PDB entry 6JHO | X-ray diffraction, 2.10 A resolution | chains A and C of the 4 polymer chains in the assembly

Chain A:
Name: Cag pathogenicity island protein (Cag6)
Organism: Helicobacter pylori 26695
Reference sequence: O25261 (O25261_HELPY); residues 2-199 here = UniProt positions 2-199
Amino-acid sequence (208 residues; row label = number of the first residue in the row; numbers below 1 keep their minus sign (Gly-8 is residue -8)):
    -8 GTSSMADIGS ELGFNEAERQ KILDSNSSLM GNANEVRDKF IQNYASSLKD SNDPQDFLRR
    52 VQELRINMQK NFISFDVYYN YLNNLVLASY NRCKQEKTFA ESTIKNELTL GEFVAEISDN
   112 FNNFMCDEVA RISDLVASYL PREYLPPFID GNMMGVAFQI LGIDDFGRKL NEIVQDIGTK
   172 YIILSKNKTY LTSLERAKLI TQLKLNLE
Disordered / not traced: -8 to -1
Construct notes: expression tag (-8 to 1)

Chain C:
Name: Cag pathogenicity island protein (Cag5)
Organism: Helicobacter pylori 26695
Reference sequence: O25260 (O25260_HELPY); residues 289-488 here = UniProt positions 289-488
Amino-acid sequence (210 residues; numbered 279 to 488; the number before each row is that of its first residue):
   279 GTSSMADIGS EPFSLKTHRF NPFAYVDFGN DVVLTEDILS QIDTRLKGHG MVASGGDFST
   339 QIFGLAKLVF PERPNEKDPF FSNQARNLFV INCNIYRDLM WTKKGLEFVK RKKIIMPETP
   399 TMFFIGSMAS GINLIDEDTN MEKVVSLMEF FGGEEDKSGD NLRVLSPATR NMWNSFKTMG
   459 GARETYSSVQ GVYTSAFAPY NNAMIRNFTS
Disordered / not traced: 279-296, 321-328, 480-488
Construct notes: expression tag (279-288)

How chain A and chain C interact:
Pairs across the interface - 96 pairs, chain A then chain C:
  Tyr81(A) - Glu314(C)  hydrogen bond
  Lys85(A) - Glu314(C)  salt bridge
  Asn113(A) - Pro445(C)
  Asn114(A) - Pro445(C)
  Asn114(A) - Arg448(C)
  Cys117(A) - Pro445(C)
  Cys117(A) - Ala446(C)
  Cys117(A) - Asn449(C)  hydrogen bond (backbone-side chain)
  Val120(A) - Asn449(C)
  Ala121(A) - Asn449(C)
  Ala121(A) - Asn452(C)
  Ser124(A) - Ser453(C)  hydrogen bond
  Asp125(A) - Asn452(C)  hydrogen bond
  Asp125(A) - Thr456(C)
  Ala128(A) - Thr456(C)
  Arg133(A) - Thr456(C)  hydrogen bond (side chain-backbone)
  Ile140(A) - Glu462(C)
  Asp141(A) - Glu462(C)
  Gly142(A) - Phe359(C)
  Gly142(A) - Glu462(C)
  Gly142(A) - Thr463(C)
  Asn143(A) - Asp356(C)  hydrogen bond
  Asn143(A) - Phe359(C)
  Met145(A) - Glu462(C)
  Met145(A) - Thr463(C)
  Gly146(A) - Phe358(C)
  Val147(A) - Asp356(C)
  Phe149(A) - Phe358(C)  hydrophobic
  Phe149(A) - Thr456(C)
  Gln150(A) - Asp356(C)
  Gln150(A) - Pro357(C)
  Gln150(A) - Phe358(C)  hydrogen bond (side chain-backbone)
  Ile154(A) - Met457(C)
  Asp155(A) - Pro357(C)
  Asp155(A) - Phe358(C)
  Asp155(A) - Asn361(C)  hydrogen bond
  Arg159(A) - Glu350(C)  salt bridge
  Arg159(A) - Asn361(C)
  Arg159(A) - Arg364(C)
  Asn162(A) - Phe341(C)
  Asn162(A) - Asn365(C)  hydrogen bond
  Val165(A) - Phe341(C)  hydrophobic
  Val165(A) - Asn449(C)
  Val165(A) - Met450(C)  hydrophobic
  Gln166(A) - Ser337(C)  hydrogen bond (backbone-side chain)
  Gln166(A) - Thr338(C)
  Gln166(A) - Phe341(C)
  Gly169(A) - Ser337(C)
  Thr170(A) - Leu317(C)
  Thr170(A) - Asp335(C)  hydrogen bond
  Thr170(A) - Ser337(C)
  Thr170(A) - Thr338(C)  hydrogen bond
  Ile173(A) - Leu312(C)  hydrophobic
  Ile173(A) - Asp335(C)
  Ile173(A) - Phe336(C)
  Ile173(A) - Ser337(C)
  Ile174(A) - Leu317(C)  hydrophobic
  Lys177(A) - Asn308(C)
  Asn178(A) - Gly307(C)  hydrogen bond (side chain-backbone)
  Asn178(A) - Asn308(C)
  Asn178(A) - Arg375(C)  hydrogen bond
  Lys179(A) - Asn308(C)
  Thr180(A) - Thr380(C)
  Tyr181(A) - Asn308(C)
  Tyr181(A) - Arg375(C)
  Tyr181(A) - Asp376(C)  hydrogen bond
  Tyr181(A) - Trp379(C)
  Tyr181(A) - Thr380(C)
  Tyr181(A) - Ser444(C)
  Leu182(A) - Gly307(C)
  Leu182(A) - Asn308(C)  hydrogen bond (backbone-backbone)
  Leu182(A) - Trp379(C)  hydrogen bond (backbone-backbone)
  Leu182(A) - Thr380(C)
  Leu182(A) - Lys381(C)
  Leu182(A) - Leu384(C)  hydrophobic
  Thr183(A) - Asn308(C)
  Thr183(A) - Asp309(C)
  Ser184(A) - Asp309(C)  hydrogen bond
  Ser184(A) - Trp379(C)
  Arg187(A) - Tyr374(C)  hydrogen bond
  Arg187(A) - Met378(C)  hydrogen bond (side chain-backbone)
  Arg187(A) - Trp379(C)
  Arg187(A) - Leu384(C)
  Arg187(A) - Glu396(C)  salt bridge
  Leu190(A) - Lys381(C)
  Leu194(A) - Leu384(C)
  Leu194(A) - Glu385(C)
  Leu194(A) - Lys388(C)  hydrogen bond (backbone-side chain)
  Lys195(A) - Lys388(C)  hydrogen bond (backbone-side chain)
  Leu196(A) - Lys388(C)
  Leu198(A) - Met378(C)  hydrophobic
  Leu198(A) - Met394(C)
  Leu198(A) - Glu396(C)
  Glu199(A) - Pro395(C)
  Glu199(A) - Glu396(C)  hydrogen bond (side chain-backbone)
  Glu199(A) - Thr397(C)  hydrogen bond (side chain-backbone)
Interface residues without a listed pair, chain A (49 interface residues in all): Leu136, Gly158, Leu161, Ile191
Interface residues without a listed pair, chain C (48 interface residues in all): Phe306, Val387, Ala460

Summary:
The interface between chain A and chain C involves 49 residues on one side and 48 on the other, with 24
hydrogen bonds and 3 salt bridges. Polar contacts include Lys85(A)-Glu314(C), Arg159(A)-Glu350(C) and
Arg187(A)-Glu396(C).
Here chain A is Cag pathogenicity island protein (Cag6) and chain C is Cag pathogenicity island protein
(Cag5), both from Helicobacter pylori 26695. Entry 6JHO (The complex crystal structure of Cagbeta with CagZ
revealed a novel regulatory mechanism for T4SS coupling ...) was determined by X-ray diffraction.
